Entry 4C5G (X-ray diffraction, 2.10 A resolution); this record covers chains A and B.

[Chain A]
Protein: Polycomb protein sfmbt
Source organism: Drosophila melanogaster
Notes: fragment: 4mbt, residues 531-980
Reference sequence: Q9VK33 (SMBT_DROME); numbering as in UniProt (aligned over 531-980)
Sequence (451 residues; each row starts with the number of its first residue):
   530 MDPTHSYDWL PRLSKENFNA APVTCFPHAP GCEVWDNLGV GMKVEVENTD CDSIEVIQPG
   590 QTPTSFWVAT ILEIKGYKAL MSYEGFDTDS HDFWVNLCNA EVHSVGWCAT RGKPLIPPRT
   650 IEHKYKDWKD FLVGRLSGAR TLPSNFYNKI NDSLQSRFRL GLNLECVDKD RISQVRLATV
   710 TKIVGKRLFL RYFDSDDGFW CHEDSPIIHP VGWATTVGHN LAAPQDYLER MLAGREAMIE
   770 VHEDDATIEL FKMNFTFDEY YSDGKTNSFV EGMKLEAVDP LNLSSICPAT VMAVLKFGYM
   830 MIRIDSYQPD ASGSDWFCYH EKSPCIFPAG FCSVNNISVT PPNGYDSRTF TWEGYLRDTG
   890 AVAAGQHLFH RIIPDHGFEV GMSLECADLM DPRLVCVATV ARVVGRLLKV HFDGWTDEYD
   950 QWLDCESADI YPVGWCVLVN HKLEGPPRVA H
Disordered / not traced: 530-532, 764-767, 978-980
Differences from the reference sequence: expression tag (530)
Reported in the primary citation:
  - conformationally variable residues (order/disorder transition): Val-573 to Trp-596
  - mutagenesis - G635K/A638E: abolished binding to Polycomb protein pho (chain B)
  - mutagenesis - S633P/S673P: decreased binding to Polycomb protein pho (chain B)
  - mutagenesis - K655G/K658G/R669G: unchanged binding to Polycomb protein pho (chain B)

[Chain B]
Protein: Polycomb protein pho
Source organism: Drosophila melanogaster
Notes: fragment: spacer, residues 145-172
Reference sequence: Q8ST83 (PHO_DROME); residue numbers follow UniProt; this construct covers 145-172
Sequence (32 residues; row label = number of the first residue in the row):
   141 AGMASRRWEQ KLVHIKTMEG EFSVTMWASG IS
Disordered / not traced: 171-172
Differences from the reference sequence: expression tag (141-144)

[Chain A / chain B interface]
Pairs across the interface (40; chain A residue first):
  Asp-565(A) with Arg-146(B), salt bridge
  Asn-566(A) with Ser-169(B)
  Lys-572(A) with Met-166(B)
  Ile-583(A) with Met-158(B)
  Ser-633(A) with Lys-151(B), hydrogen bond
  Val-634(A) with Val-153(B); Ile-155(B), hydrophobic; Met-166(B), hydrophobic
  Gly-635(A) with His-154(B)
  Ala-638(A) with His-154(B); Lys-156(B)
  Lys-642(A) with Lys-156(B)
  Pro-643(A) with Lys-156(B); Thr-157(B)
  Leu-644(A) with Ile-155(B), hydrophobic; Lys-156(B), hydrogen bond (backbone-backbone)
  Lys-655(A) with Glu-159(B)
  Asp-656(A) with Glu-159(B)
  Lys-658(A) with Phe-162(B)
  Leu-661(A) with Phe-162(B), hydrophobic
  Val-662(A) with Phe-162(B), hydrophobic
  Leu-665(A) with Ile-155(B), hydrophobic; Val-164(B); Met-166(B)
  Ser-666(A) with Val-164(B); Thr-165(B)
  Gly-667(A) with Thr-165(B), hydrogen bond (backbone-backbone); Trp-167(B), hydrogen bond (backbone-side chain)
  Ala-668(A) with Met-166(B); Trp-167(B), hydrogen bond (backbone-backbone)
  Arg-669(A) with Trp-167(B); Ser-169(B), hydrogen bond
  Thr-670(A) with Lys-151(B); Met-166(B); Trp-167(B), hydrogen bond (backbone-backbone); Ala-168(B)
  Leu-671(A) with Lys-151(B), hydrogen bond (backbone-side chain); Ala-168(B)
  Pro-672(A) with Ala-168(B); Ser-169(B)
Also at the interface, not in a pair above, chain A (27 interface residues in all): Gly-641, Ile-645, Ser-673
Also at the interface, not in a pair above, chain B (17 interface residues in all): Ser-163
Interface features reported in the paper:
  - hot spots on chain A (mutagenesis) - A638E: decreased binding to chain E

[In short]
Chain A and chain B form an interface of 27 and 17 residues respectively, with 8 hydrogen bonds and 1 salt
bridge. Polar contacts include Asp-565(A)/Arg-146(B), Ser-633(A)/Lys-151(B) and Gly-667(A)/Trp-167(B). From
the paper: G635K/A638E of chain A abolish binding to Polycomb protein pho (chain B); conformational
variability at Val-573(A); 4 substitutions were tested in all.
Chain A is Polycomb protein sfmbt and chain B is Polycomb protein pho, both from Drosophila melanogaster; the
structure, Crystal structure of the minimal Pho-Sfmbt complex (P6122 spacegroup), was determined by X-ray
diffraction, deposited together with 4C5E, 4C5H and 4C5I.
